1G4Y - chains B and R; structure by X-ray diffraction, 1.60 A resolution.

Chain B:
Molecule: Calcium-activated potassium channel RSK2
From: Rattus norvegicus
Notes: fragment: calmodulin-binding domain
UniProt: P70604 (KCNN2_RAT); residues 396-487 here correspond to UniProt positions 369-460 (UniProt number = residue number - 27)
Chain sequence (101 residues; row label = number of the first residue in the row):
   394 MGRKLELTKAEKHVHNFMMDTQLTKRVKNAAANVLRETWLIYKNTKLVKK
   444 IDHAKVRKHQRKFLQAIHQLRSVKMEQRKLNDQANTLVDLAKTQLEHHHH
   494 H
Not modelled in the structure: 394-412, 489
Sequence notes: cloning artifact (394-395); expression tag (488-494)

Chain R:
Molecule: Calmodulin
From: Rattus norvegicus
UniProt: P62161 (CALM_RAT); residues 1-148 here correspond to UniProt positions 2-149 (UniProt number = residue number + 1)
Chain sequence (148 residues; numbered 1 to 148; the number before each row is that of its first residue):
     1 ADQLTEEQIAEFKEAFSLFDKDGDGTITTKELGTVMRSLGQNPTEAELQD
    51 MINEVDADGNGTIDFPEFLTMMARKMKDTDSEEEIREAFRVFDKDGNGYI
   101 SAAELRHVMTNLGEKLTDEEVDEMIREADIDGDGQVNYEEFVQMMTAK
Not modelled in the structure: 148
Ion coordination: Ca2+ site 1: Asp20, Asp22, Asp24, Thr26, Glu31; Ca2+ site 2: Asp56, Asp58, Asn60, Thr62, Glu67

Interface between chain B and chain R:
Residue-residue contacts (47; chain B residue first):
  Asp413(B) - Asp50(R)
  Glu469(B) - Glu47(R)
  Lys472(B) - Glu47(R)  salt bridge
  Leu473(B) - Glu47(R)
  Leu473(B) - Asp50(R)
  Gln476(B) - Met36(R)
  Gln476(B) - Gln41(R)
  Gln476(B) - Pro43(R)
  Gln476(B) - Glu47(R)  hydrogen bond
  Gln476(B) - Met51(R)
  Ala477(B) - Met71(R)
  Asn478(B) - Lys75(R)
  Thr479(B) - Leu39(R)
  Thr479(B) - Gln41(R)  hydrogen bond
  Leu480(B) - Phe19(R)  hydrophobic
  Leu480(B) - Leu32(R)  hydrophobic
  Leu480(B) - Met36(R)  hydrophobic
  Leu480(B) - Met51(R)  hydrophobic
  Leu480(B) - Met71(R)  hydrophobic
  Val481(B) - Met72(R)  hydrophobic
  Leu483(B) - Val35(R)  hydrophobic
  Leu483(B) - Leu39(R)  hydrophobic
  Ala484(B) - Phe12(R)  hydrophobic
  Ala484(B) - Ala15(R)  hydrophobic
  Ala484(B) - Phe68(R)  hydrophobic
  Ala484(B) - Met72(R)  hydrophobic
  Lys485(B) - Lys75(R)  hydrogen bond (side chain-backbone)
  Lys485(B) - Met76(R)  hydrogen bond (side chain-backbone)
  Lys485(B) - Lys77(R)
  Lys485(B) - Asp78(R)  salt bridge
  Gln487(B) - Glu11(R)
  Gln487(B) - Glu14(R)
  Gln487(B) - Ala15(R)
  Gln487(B) - Leu18(R)
  Leu488(B) - Gln8(R)
  Leu488(B) - Glu11(R)
  His491(B) - Ser81(R)  hydrogen bond (backbone-side chain)
  His491(B) - Met145(R)
  His492(B) - Asp78(R)
  His492(B) - Thr79(R)
  His492(B) - Asp80(R)
  His493(B) - Asp78(R)
  His493(B) - Thr79(R)  hydrogen bond (backbone-backbone)
  His494(B) - Lys75(R)
  His494(B) - Lys77(R)  hydrogen bond (side chain-backbone)
  His494(B) - Asp78(R)  hydrogen bond (backbone-side chain)
  His494(B) - Thr79(R)
Also at the interface, not in a pair above, chain B (21 interface residues in all): Asn474, Asp475
Also at the interface, not in a pair above, chain R (29 interface residues in all): Ile85, Thr146

Summary:
Chain B and chain R form an interface of 21 and 29 residues respectively, with 8 hydrogen bonds and 2 salt
bridges. Polar pairs include Lys472(B)-Glu47(R), Lys485(B)-Asp78(R) and Gln476(B)-Glu47(R). Asp20(R),
Asp22(R), Asp24(R), Thr26(R) and Glu31(R) form the Ca2+ site 1.
Chain B is Calcium-activated potassium channel RSK2 and chain R is Calmodulin, both from Rattus norvegicus;
the structure, 1.60 A crystal structure of the gating domain from small conductance potassium channel
complexed with calcium-calmodulin, was determined by X-ray diffraction.
